PDB entry 5VWV | X-ray diffraction, 1.90 A resolution | chains A and B

Chain A:
Name: Bcl-2 homologous antagonist/killer
Source organism: Homo sapiens
Reference sequence: Q16611 (BAK_HUMAN); residues 23-186 here = UniProt positions 23-186
Chain sequence (170 residues; each row starts with the number of its first residue):
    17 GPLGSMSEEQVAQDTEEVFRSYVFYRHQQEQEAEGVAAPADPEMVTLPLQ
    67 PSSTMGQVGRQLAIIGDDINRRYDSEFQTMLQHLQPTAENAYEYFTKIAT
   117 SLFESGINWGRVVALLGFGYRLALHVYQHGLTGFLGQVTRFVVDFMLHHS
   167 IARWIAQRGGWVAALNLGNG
Differences from the reference sequence: expression tag (17-22); engineered mutation Ser166 (Cys in Q16611)
Small-molecule neighbours: trifluoroacetic acid (TFA): Tyr38, Arg42, Asn86, Tyr89, Phe93, Ala130, Gly133, Phe134, Arg137
Curated features (UniProtKB/Swiss-Prot):
  - motif: Val74 to Arg88 (BH3), Ser117 to Tyr136 (BH1), Arg169 to Gly184 (BH2)
  - binding site (Zn(2+)): Asp160, His164
  - mutagenesis: His164 (H164A: Strongly reduced zinc binding and homodimerization)

Chain B:
Name: Bcl-2-like protein 11
Reference sequence: O43521 (B2L11_HUMAN); numbering as in UniProt (aligned over 141-165)
Chain sequence (25 residues; row label = number of the first residue in the row):
   141 DMRPEIRIAQELRRIGDEFNATYAR
Differences from the reference sequence: engineered mutation Arg147 (Trp in O43521), Thr162 (Tyr in O43521)
Curated features (UniProtKB/Swiss-Prot):
  - mutagenesis: Gly156 (G156A: Retains the ability to induce apoptosis. Abolishes interaction with BAX; in isoform Bim-alpha3 and isoform BimS. No effect on interaction with BCL2; G156E: Abolishes induction of apoptosis ...), Asn160 (N160A: Retains the ability to induce apoptosis. Abolishes interaction with BCL2; in isoform Bim-alpha3 and isoform BimS. No effect on interaction with BAX)

Interface between chain A and chain B:
Pairs across the interface (40; chain A residue first):
  Ile81(A) with Phe159(B), hydrophobic; Tyr163(B)
  Ile85(A) with Tyr163(B)
  Tyr89(A) with Arg154(B); Ile155(B), hydrophobic; Glu158(B)
  Glu92(A) with Glu151(B)
  Phe93(A) with Leu152(B), hydrophobic; Ile155(B), hydrophobic
  Met96(A) with Arg147(B); Ile148(B), hydrophobic
  His99(A) with Pro144(B)
  Leu100(A) with Pro144(B), hydrophobic; Glu145(B)
  Tyr110(A) with Glu145(B)
  Lys113(A) with Glu145(B)
  Ile114(A) with Glu145(B); Ile148(B), hydrophobic; Ala149(B); Leu152(B), hydrophobic
  Ser117(A) with Ile146(B); Ala149(B); Arg153(B), hydrogen bond (backbone-side chain)
  Leu118(A) with Leu152(B); Arg153(B)
  Glu120(A) with Arg153(B), salt bridge
  Ser121(A) with Arg153(B)
  Asn124(A) with Asp157(B), hydrogen bond; Asn160(B)
  Trp125(A) with Asn160(B), hydrogen bond (backbone-side chain)
  Gly126(A) with Gly156(B); Phe159(B); Asn160(B), hydrogen bond (backbone-side chain)
  Arg127(A) with Arg153(B); Gly156(B); Asp157(B), salt bridge
  Val129(A) with Phe159(B), hydrophobic
  Ala130(A) with Leu152(B)
  Phe134(A) with Ile148(B), hydrophobic; Leu152(B), hydrophobic
Interface residues without a listed pair, chain A (23 interface residues in all): Leu97
Interface residues without a listed pair, chain B (18 interface residues in all): Ala164

Overview:
The interface between chain A and chain B involves 23 residues on one side and 18 on the other; the contacts
include 4 hydrogen bonds and 2 salt bridges. Polar contacts include Glu120(A)-Arg153(B), Arg127(A)-Asp157(B)
and Ser117(A)-Arg153(B). Ligands of chain A: trifluoroacetic acid.
Chain A is Bcl-2 homologous antagonist/killer (Homo sapiens) and chain B is Bcl-2-like protein 11; the
structure, Bak core latch dimer in complex with Bim-BH3 - Cubic, was determined by X-ray diffraction,
deposited together with 5VWW, 5VWX, 5VWY, 5VWZ, 5VX0, 5VX2 and 5VX3.
